PDB entry 4X1Q | X-ray diffraction, 2.28 A resolution | chains P and U

Chain P:
Molecule: mupain-1
Sequence (10 residues; numbered 1 to 10; the number before each row is that of its first residue):
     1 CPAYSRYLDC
Cystine bridges: Cys1-Cys10
What the authors report for this chain:
  - contacts within the chain: Pro2-Ser5, Ser5-Tyr7 (hydrogen bond), Ser5-Arg6 (hydrogen bond)
  - mutagenesis - L8A: unchanged binding to Urokinase-type plasminogen activator (chain U)
  - mutagenesis - D9A (3-10-fold): increased binding to Urokinase-type plasminogen activator (chain U)

Chain U:
Molecule: Urokinase-type plasminogen activator
From: Homo sapiens
Notes: EC 3.4.21.73; fragment: catalytic domain
Reference sequence: P00749 (UROK_HUMAN); the construct lacks a stretch of the UniProt sequence and is renumbered around it, so the offset changes along the chain: 16-37 = UniProt 179-200; 38-60 = UniProt 205-227; 63-97 = UniProt 234-268; 98-110 = UniProt 271-283; 5 more segments
Sequence (247 residues; numbered 16 to 244 plus 19 insertion-coded residues; 1 number in that range is skipped by the numbering (no residue carries it; nothing is unmodelled there); the number before each row is that of its first residue; a row labelled like 37A-37D holds insertion residues (37A, then the next letters in order)):
    16 IIGGEFTTIENQPWFAAIYRRH
37A-37D RGGS
    38 VTYVCGGSLISPCWVISATHCFI
60A-60C DYP
    61 KK
   62A E
    63 DYIVYLGRSRLNSNTQGEMKFEVENLILHKDYSAD
97A-97B TL
    98 AYHNDIALLKIRS
110A-110D KEGR
   111 CAQPSRTIQTIALPSMYNDPQFGTSCEITGFGKEQSTDYLYPEQLKMTVV
   161 KLISHRECQQ
170A-170B PH
   171 YYGSEVTTKMLCAAD
185A-185B PQ
   186 WKTDSCQGDSGGPLVCSLQGRMTLTGIVSWGR
   219 GCALK
  223A D
   224 KPGVYTRVSHFLPWIRSHTKE
Sequence notes: engineered mutation Tyr99 (His272 in P00749), Ala122 (Cys299 in P00749), Gln145 (Asn322 in P00749)
Cystine bridges: Cys42-Cys58, Cys50-Cys111, Cys136-Cys201, Cys168-Cys182, Cys191-Cys220
Curated features (UniProtKB/Swiss-Prot):
  - active site (Charge relay system): His57, Asp102, Ser195
  - modified residue: Ser146 (Phosphoserine)
What the authors report for this chain:
  - catalytic residues: Ser195
  - mutagenesis - K143A (2-4 fold): decreased binding to mupain-1 (chain P)
  - contacts within the chain: Lys143-Gln192 (hydrogen bond)

How chain P and chain U interact:
Residue-residue contacts (39; chain P residue first):
  Pro2(P) - Ala96(U)  hydrophobic
  Pro2(P) - Asp97(U)
  Pro2(P) - Thr97A(U)
  Pro2(P) - Leu97B(U)
  Pro2(P) - Ala98(U)
  Pro2(P) - Tyr99(U)  hydrophobic
  Ala3(P) - Thr97A(U)  hydrogen bond (backbone-backbone)
  Ala3(P) - Leu97B(U)
  Tyr4(P) - Leu97B(U)  hydrogen bond (backbone-backbone)
  Tyr4(P) - Trp215(U)
  Tyr4(P) - Gly216(U)  hydrogen bond (backbone-backbone)
  Tyr4(P) - Arg217(U)  hydrogen bond
  Ser5(P) - Tyr99(U)  hydrogen bond
  Arg6(P) - Asp189(U)  salt bridge
  Arg6(P) - Ser190(U)  hydrogen bond
  Arg6(P) - Cys191(U)
  Arg6(P) - Gln192(U)
  Arg6(P) - Gly193(U)  hydrogen bond (backbone-backbone)
  Arg6(P) - Asp194(U)
  Arg6(P) - Ser195(U)
  Arg6(P) - Gly216(U)
  Arg6(P) - Gly219(U)  hydrogen bond (side chain-backbone)
  Arg6(P) - Cys220(U)
  Arg6(P) - Gly226(U)
  Tyr7(P) - Arg35(U)  hydrogen bond
  Tyr7(P) - Val41(U)
  Tyr7(P) - Cys42(U)  hydrophobic
  Tyr7(P) - His57(U)
  Tyr7(P) - Cys58(U)  hydrogen bond (side chain-backbone)
  Tyr7(P) - Gln192(U)  hydrogen bond (backbone-side chain)
  Tyr7(P) - Ser195(U)
  Leu8(P) - Tyr40(U)
  Leu8(P) - Val41(U)
  Leu8(P) - Tyr151(U)
  Leu8(P) - Gln192(U)  hydrogen bond (backbone-side chain)
  Leu8(P) - Gly193(U)
  Asp9(P) - Arg35(U)  salt bridge
  Cys10(P) - Tyr99(U)
  Cys10(P) - Gln192(U)  hydrogen bond (backbone-side chain)
Interface residues without a listed pair, chain U (30 interface residues in all): Asp60A, Tyr172, Ser214, Ala221
The authors on this interface:
  - residue pairs: Ser5(P)-Tyr99(U) (hydrogen bond), Arg6(P)-Asp189(U), Tyr7(P)-Arg35(U) (hydrogen bond), Asp9(P)-Arg35(U), Ser190(U)-Arg6(P) (hydrogen bond)
  - hot spots on chain P (mutagenesis) - P2A, Y4A: abolished binding to Urokinase-type plasminogen activator (chain U)
  - interface residues, chain U: Arg35(U), Val41(U), Leu97B(U), Tyr99(U), Gln192(U), Trp215(U), Arg217(U)
  - hot spots on chain U (mutagenesis) - V41A (2-4 fold), Q192A (2-4 fold): decreased binding to mupain-1 (chain P)

Summary:
Chain P and chain U form an interface of 9 and 30 residues respectively, with 13 hydrogen bonds and 2 salt
bridges. Polar contacts include Arg6(P)-Asp189(U), Asp9(P)-Arg35(U) and Tyr4(P)-Arg217(U). The authors report
hydrogen bonds between Ser5(P) and Tyr99(U), Tyr7(P) and Arg35(U) and Ser190(U) and Arg6(P); contacts between
Arg6(P) and Asp189(U) and Asp9(P) and Arg35(U). From the paper: the catalytic residue Ser195(U); K143A, V41A
and Q192A of chain U reduce binding to mupain-1 (chain P); 7 substitutions were tested in all.
Chain P is mupain-1 and chain U is Urokinase-type plasminogen activator (Homo sapiens); the structure, The
crystal structure of mupain-1 in complex with murinised human uPA at pH7.4, was determined by X-ray
diffraction (same publication as 4X1S, 4X1N and 4X1R).
